7KF1 - chains H and V of the 3 polymer chains in the assembly; structure by X-ray diffraction, 2.45 A resolution.

[Chain H]
Name: anti-VEGF-A Fab bH1 heavy chain
From: Homo sapiens
Notes: fragment: Fab fragment heavy chain; engineered mutation(s): CDR H3 loop design 14_0130 (AKLGIGYYYYGMDV); antibody fragment or engineered binder
Sequence (237 residues; row label = number of the first residue in the row; a row labelled like 82A-82C holds insertion residues (82A, then the next letters in order)):
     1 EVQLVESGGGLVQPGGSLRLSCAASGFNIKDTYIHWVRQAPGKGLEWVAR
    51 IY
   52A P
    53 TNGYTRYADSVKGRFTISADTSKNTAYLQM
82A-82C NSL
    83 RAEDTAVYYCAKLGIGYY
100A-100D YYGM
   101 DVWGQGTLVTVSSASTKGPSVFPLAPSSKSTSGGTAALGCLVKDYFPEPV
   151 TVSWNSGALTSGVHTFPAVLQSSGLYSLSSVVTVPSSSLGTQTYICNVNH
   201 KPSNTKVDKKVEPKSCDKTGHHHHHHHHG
Unresolved in the structure: 218-229
Cystine bridges: Cys-22/Cys-92, Cys-140/Cys-196

[Chain V]
Name: Isoform L-VEGF206 of Vascular endothelial growth factor A
From: Homo sapiens
Notes: fragment: Vascular endothelial growth factor A
UniProt: P15692-14 (VEGFA-14_HUMAN); residues 1-110 here correspond to UniProt positions 207-316 (UniProt number = residue number + 206)
Sequence (116 residues; each row starts with the number of its first residue):
     1 APMAEGGGQNHHEVVKFMDVYQRSYCHPIETLVDIFQEYPDEIEYIFKPS
    51 CVPLMRCGGCCNDEGLECVPTEESNITMQIMRIKPHQGQHIGEMSFLQHN
   101 KCECRPKKDRHHHHHH
Unresolved in the structure: 1-12, 108-116
Sequence notes: expression tag (111-116)
Cystine bridges: Cys-26/Cys-68, Cys-57/Cys-102, Cys-61/Cys-104

[Interface between chain H and chain V]
Pairs across the interface (9):
  Tyr-33(H) with His-86(V), hydrogen bond
  Arg-50(H) with His-86(V), hydrogen bond (side chain-backbone)
  Tyr-52(H) with His-86(V)
  Tyr-56(H) with His-86(V)
  Gly-98(H) with Ile-83(V); Gln-89(V), hydrogen bond (backbone-side chain)
  Tyr-99(H) with Lys-48(V); Pro-49(V)
  Tyr-100A(H) with Gln-89(V), hydrogen bond (backbone-side chain)
Also at the interface, not in a pair above, chain V (6 interface residues in all): Met-81

[Overview]
7 residues of chain H face 6 of chain V across their interface, with 4 hydrogen bonds. Polar pairs include
Tyr-33(H)/His-86(V), Arg-50(H)/His-86(V) and Gly-98(H)/Gln-89(V).
Chain H is anti-VEGF-A Fab bH1 heavy chain and chain V is Isoform L-VEGF206 of Vascular endothelial growth
factor A, both from Homo sapiens; the structure, Crystal structure of bH1 Fab variant (CDR H3 loop design
14_0130) in complex with VEGF, was determined by X-ray diffraction.
